PDB entry 5DXU | X-ray diffraction, 2.64 A resolution | chains A and B

[Chain A]
Protein: Phosphatidylinositol 4,5-bisphosphate 3-kinase catalytic subunit delta isoform
Organism: Homo sapiens
Notes: EC 2.7.1.153
Reference sequence: O00329 (PK3CD_HUMAN); numbering as in UniProt (aligned over 2-1044)
Sequence (1043 residues; row label = number of the first residue in the row):
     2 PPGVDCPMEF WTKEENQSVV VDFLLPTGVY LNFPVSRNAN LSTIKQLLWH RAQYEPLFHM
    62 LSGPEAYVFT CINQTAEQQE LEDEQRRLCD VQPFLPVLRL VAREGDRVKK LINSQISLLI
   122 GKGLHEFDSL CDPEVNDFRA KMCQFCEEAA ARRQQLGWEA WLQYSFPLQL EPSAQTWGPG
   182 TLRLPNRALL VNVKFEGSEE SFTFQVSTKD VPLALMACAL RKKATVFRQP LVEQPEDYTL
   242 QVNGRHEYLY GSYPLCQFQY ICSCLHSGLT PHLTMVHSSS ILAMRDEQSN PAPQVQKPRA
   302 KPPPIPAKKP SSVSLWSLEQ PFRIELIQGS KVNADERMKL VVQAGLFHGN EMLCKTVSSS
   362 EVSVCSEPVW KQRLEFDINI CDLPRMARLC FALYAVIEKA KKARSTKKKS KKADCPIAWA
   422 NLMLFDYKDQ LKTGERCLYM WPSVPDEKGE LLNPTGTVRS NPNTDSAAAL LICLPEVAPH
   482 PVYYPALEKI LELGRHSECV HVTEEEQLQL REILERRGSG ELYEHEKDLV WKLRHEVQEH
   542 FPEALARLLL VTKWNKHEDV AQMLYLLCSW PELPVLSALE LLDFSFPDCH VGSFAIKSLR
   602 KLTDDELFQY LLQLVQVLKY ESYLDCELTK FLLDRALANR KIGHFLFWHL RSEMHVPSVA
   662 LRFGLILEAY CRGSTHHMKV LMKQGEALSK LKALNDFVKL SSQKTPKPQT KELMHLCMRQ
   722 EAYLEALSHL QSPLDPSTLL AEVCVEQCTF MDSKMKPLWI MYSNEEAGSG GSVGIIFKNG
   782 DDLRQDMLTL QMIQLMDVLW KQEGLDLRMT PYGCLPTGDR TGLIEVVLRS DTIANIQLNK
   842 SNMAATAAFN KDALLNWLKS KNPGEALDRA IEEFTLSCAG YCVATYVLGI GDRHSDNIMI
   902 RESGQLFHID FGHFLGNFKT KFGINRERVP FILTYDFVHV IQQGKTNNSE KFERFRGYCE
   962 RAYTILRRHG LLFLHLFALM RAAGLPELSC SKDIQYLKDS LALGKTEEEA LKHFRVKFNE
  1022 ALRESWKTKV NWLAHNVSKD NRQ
Not modelled in the structure: 2-16, 174-184, 226-232, 290-314, 401-414, 498-504, 518-523, 769-771, 841-852, 920-927, 1032-1044
Small-molecule neighbours: gdc-0326 (5H5; (2S)-2-({2-[1-(propan-2-yl)-1H-1,2,4-triazol-5-yl]-5,6-dihydroimidazo[1,2-d][1,4]benzoxazepin-9-yl}oxy)propanamide): Met752, Ser754, Pro758, Trp760, Ile777, Lys779, Asp787, Tyr813, Ile825, Glu826, Val827, Val828, Ser831, Asp832, Thr833, Met900, Phe908, Ile910, Asp911
Swiss-Prot annotation at these positions:
  - region: Phe751 to Lys757 (G-loop), Gly890 to Asn898 (Catalytic loop), His909 to Thr935 (Activation loop)
  - modified residue: Tyr524 (Phosphotyrosine), Ser1039 (Phosphoserine)
  - natural variant: Gln721 to Gln1044 (deletion: In ROCHIS), Glu1021 (E1021K: In IMD14A)
  - mutagenesis: Arg894 (R894P: Abolishes lipid and protein kinase activities), Ser1039 (S1039A: Abolishes autophosphorylation, no effect on lipid kinase activity; S1039D/E: Abolishes autophosphorylation, reduced lipid kinase activity)

[Chain B]
Protein: Phosphatidylinositol 3-kinase regulatory subunit alpha
Organism: Bos taurus
Reference sequence: P23727 (P85A_BOVIN); numbering as in UniProt (aligned over 431-599)
Sequence (169 residues; row label = number of the first residue in the row):
   431 YQQDQVVKED NIEAVGKKLH EYNTQFQEKS REYDRLYEDY TRTSQEIQMK RTAIEAFNET
   491 IKIFEEQCQT QERYSKEYIE KFKREGNETE IQRIMHNYEK LKSRISEIVD SRRRLEEDLK
   551 KQAAEYREID KRMNSIKPDL IQLRKTRDQY LMWLTQKGVR QKKLNEWLG
Swiss-Prot annotation at these positions:
  - modified residue (Phosphotyrosine): Tyr467, Tyr580

[How chain A and chain B interact]
Contacting residue pairs - 76 pairs, chain A then chain B:
  Asp23(A) with Arg534(B), salt bridge
  Leu25(A) with Ile493(B), hydrophobic; Phe494(B), hydrophobic; Gln497(B); Leu531(B), hydrophobic
  Leu26(A) with Gln497(B), hydrogen bond (backbone-side chain)
  Pro27(A) with Thr500(B)
  Thr28(A) with Tyr504(B)
  Gly29(A) with Gln497(B), hydrogen bond (backbone-side chain); Gln501(B)
  Val30(A) with Gln497(B), hydrogen bond (backbone-side chain); Asn527(B)
  Tyr31(A) with Asn527(B), hydrogen bond (backbone-side chain); Lys530(B); Leu531(B), hydrophobic; Arg534(B)
  Tyr55(A) with Arg523(B), hydrogen bond (backbone-side chain)
  Glu56(A) with Arg523(B); Asn527(B)
  Pro57(A) with Glu520(B); Arg523(B)
  Leu58(A) with Tyr504(B), hydrophobic; Tyr508(B), hydrophobic
  Met61(A) with Tyr504(B); Tyr508(B), hydrogen bond
  Ile73(A) with Ala486(B); Glu489(B); Thr490(B); Ile493(B), hydrophobic
  Ala77(A) with Thr482(B); Glu485(B); Ala486(B); Glu489(B)
  Gln79(A) with Ile493(B)
  Phe95(A) with Ala483(B); Ala486(B), hydrophobic; Phe487(B), hydrophobic
  Leu96(A) with Phe487(B), hydrophobic
  Val98(A) with Phe494(B), hydrophobic
  Arg100(A) with Glu496(B), salt bridge
  His126(A) with Glu485(B), salt bridge
  Glu127(A) with Thr482(B)
  Lys332(A) with Arg557(B)
  Val333(A) with Arg557(B), hydrogen bond (backbone-side chain)
  Asn334(A) with Arg557(B), hydrogen bond; Asp560(B), hydrogen bond; Lys561(B); Asn564(B), hydrogen bond (backbone-side chain)
  Ala335(A) with Lys561(B)
  Ser367(A) with Arg557(B), hydrogen bond
  Asp415(A) with Ile571(B)
  Cys416(A) with Asn564(B), hydrogen bond (side chain-backbone); Lys567(B); Pro568(B)
  Pro417(A) with Lys567(B), hydrogen bond (backbone-side chain); Ile571(B)
  Ile418(A) with Asn564(B); Lys567(B), hydrogen bond (backbone-side chain)
  Pro443(A) with Tyr470(B)
  Ser444(A) with Tyr463(B), hydrogen bond (backbone-side chain); Lys567(B), hydrogen bond (backbone-side chain)
  Val445(A) with Tyr463(B)
  Pro446(A) with Tyr463(B); Leu570(B), hydrophobic; Ile571(B), hydrophobic; Arg574(B)
  Asp447(A) with Arg574(B)
  Glu448(A) with Arg574(B)
  Pro463(A) with Arg481(B)
  Asn464(A) with Tyr556(B)
  Asp466(A) with Arg481(B)
  Ser467(A) with Ala553(B); Tyr556(B)
  Ala468(A) with Tyr556(B)
  His656(A) with Gln475(B)
  Asp820(A) with Gln475(B), hydrogen bond
Other interface residues (no listed pair), chain A (45 interface residues in all): Thr71
Other interface residues (no listed pair), chain B (39 interface residues in all): Ile477, Ile524, Ile538

[Summary]
The interface between chain A and chain B involves 45 residues on one side and 39 on the other; the contacts
include 17 hydrogen bonds and 3 salt bridges. Among the polar pairs are Asp23(A)-Arg534(B),
Arg100(A)-Glu496(B) and His126(A)-Glu485(B). Bound to chain A: gdc-0326.
Here chain A is Phosphatidylinositol 4,5-bisphosphate 3-kinase catalytic subunit delta isoform (Homo sapiens)
and chain B is Phosphatidylinositol 3-kinase regulatory subunit alpha (Bos taurus). Entry 5DXU
(p110delta/p85alpha with GDC-0326) was determined by X-ray diffraction (same publication as 5DXH and 5DXT).
